PDB entry 9GUJ | X-ray diffraction, 4.30 A resolution (low resolution: residue-level contacts below are approximate; hydrogen-bond / salt-bridge calls are withheld) | chains D and K of the 11 polymer chains in the assembly

== Chain D ==
Protein: Global nitrogen regulator
Organism: Synechococcus elongatus PCC 7942
UniProt: P29283 (NTCA_SYNE7); numbering as in UniProt (aligned over 1-222)
Amino-acid sequence (222 residues; row label = number of the first residue in the row):
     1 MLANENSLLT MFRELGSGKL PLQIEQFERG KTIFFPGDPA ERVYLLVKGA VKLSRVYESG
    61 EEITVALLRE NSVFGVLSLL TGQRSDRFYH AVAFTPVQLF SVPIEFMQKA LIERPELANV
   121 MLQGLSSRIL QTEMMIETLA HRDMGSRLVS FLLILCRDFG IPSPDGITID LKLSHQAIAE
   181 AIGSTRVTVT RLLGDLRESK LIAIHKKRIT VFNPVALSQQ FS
Disordered / not traced: 1-6, 17-19
Small-molecule neighbours: 2-oxoglutaric acid (AKG): Phe-34, Leu-53, Phe-74, Gly-75, Val-76, Leu-77, Arg-87, Tyr-89, Arg-128
Curated features (UniProtKB/Swiss-Prot):
  - DNA-binding region: His-175 to Gly-194 (H-T-H motif)
  - binding site (a nucleoside 3',5'-cyclic phosphate): Asn-6 to Arg-128
From the paper describing this entry:
  - mutagenesis - V187E: abolished binding to target DNA

== Chain K ==
Protein: PipX
Organism: Synechococcus elongatus PCC 7942
UniProt: Q7X386 (Q7X386_SYNE7); residues 1-89 here = UniProt positions 1-89
Amino-acid sequence (89 residues; numbered 1 to 89; the number before each row is that of its first residue):
     1 MASENYLNHP TFGLLYQICS FGDSKELFAT LYAQRLFFLV AFDARGTRFE PIGRNEARML
    61 VDNRLRQLRR DASLQEYNQL QQVFKQTFL
Disordered / not traced: 1-3, 23, 89

== How chain D and chain K interact ==
Pairs across the interface - 7 pairs, chain D then chain K:
  Val-56(D) / Asn-78(K)
  Glu-58(D) / Asn-78(K)
  Glu-58(D) / Gln-81(K)
  Glu-58(D) / Gln-82(K)
  Glu-58(D) / Lys-85(K)
  Ser-59(D) / Gln-82(K)
  His-90(D) / Leu-74(K)
Interface residues without a listed pair, chain D (5 interface residues in all): Phe-35

== Overview ==
Chain D and chain K each contribute 5 residues to their interface. Chain D binds 2-oxoglutaric acid. UniProt
lists nucleoside 3',5'-cyclic phosphate-binding residues Asn-6(D) and Arg-128(D) on chain D. The paper reports
that V187E of chain D abolishes binding to target DNA.
Chain D is Global nitrogen regulator and chain K is PipX, both from Synechococcus elongatus PCC 7942; the
structure, Crystal structure of transcription factor NtcA from Synechococcus elongatus in complex with its
transcriptional co- activator ..., was determined by X-ray diffraction together with 9GQU, 9GUG, 9GUH, 9GUI
and 9GUK from the same study.
